Entry 2A4Q (X-ray diffraction, 2.45 A resolution); this record covers chains B and D of the 4 polymer chains in the assembly.

# Chain B (and D)
Molecule: NS4a peptide
Notes: chain D of this document is another copy of the same molecule, construct and numbering; everything in this record applies to it too
UniProtKB: O39914 (O39914_9HEPC); residues 21-39 here correspond to UniProt positions 575-593 (UniProt number = residue number + 554)
Amino-acid sequence (23 residues; numbered 19 to 41; the number before each row is that of its first residue):
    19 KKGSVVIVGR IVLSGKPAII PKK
Unresolved in the structure: 19 (chain D: 19-20, 37-41)
Differences from the reference sequence: cloning artifact (19-20, 40-41); engineered mutation Ser-22 (Cys576 in O39914)

# How chain B and chain D interact
Pairs across the interface (12):
  Gly-33(B) / Ser-32(D)
  Lys-34(B) / Leu-31(D)
  Lys-34(B) / Ser-32(D)
  Lys-34(B) / Gly-33(D)  hydrogen bond (backbone-backbone)
  Pro-35(B) / Val-30(D)
  Pro-35(B) / Leu-31(D)
  Ala-36(B) / Ile-29(D)
  Ala-36(B) / Val-30(D)  hydrogen bond (backbone-backbone)
  Ile-37(B) / Arg-28(D)
  Ile-37(B) / Ile-29(D)  hydrophobic
  Ile-38(B) / Arg-28(D)  hydrogen bond (backbone-backbone)
  Ile-38(B) / Val-30(D)  hydrophobic

# In short
Chain B and chain D each contribute 6 residues to their interface, with 3 hydrogen bonds. The backbones
hydrogen-bond at Lys-34(B)/Gly-33(D), Ala-36(B)/Val-30(D) and Ile-38(B)/Arg-28(D).
Chain B and chain D are both NS4a peptide; the structure, HCV NS3 protease with NS4a peptide and a covalently
bound macrocyclic ketoamide compound, was determined by X-ray diffraction.
